Entry 7JRJ (electron microscopy, 3.03 A resolution); this record covers chains A and C of the 15 polymer chains in the assembly.

== Chain A ==
Molecule: Radial spoke protein 9
From: Chlamydomonas reinhardtii
Reference sequence: Q27YU5 (Q27YU5_CHLRE); residue numbers follow UniProt; this construct covers 1-269
Amino-acid sequence (269 residues; numbered 1 to 269; the number before each row is that of its first residue):
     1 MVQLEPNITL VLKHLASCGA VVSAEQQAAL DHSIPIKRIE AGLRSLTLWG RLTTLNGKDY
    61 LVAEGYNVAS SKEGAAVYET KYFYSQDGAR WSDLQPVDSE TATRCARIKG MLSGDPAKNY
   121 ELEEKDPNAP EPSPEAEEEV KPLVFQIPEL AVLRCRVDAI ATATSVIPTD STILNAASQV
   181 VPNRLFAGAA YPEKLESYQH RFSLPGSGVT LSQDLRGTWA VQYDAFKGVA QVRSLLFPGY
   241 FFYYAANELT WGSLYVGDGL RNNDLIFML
Disordered / not traced: 1, 126-141
Disulfides: Cys105-Cys155
What the authors report for this chain:
  - mutagenesis - Y244R, R261DEL: decreased stability

== Chain C ==
Molecule: Flagellar radial spoke protein 4
From: Chlamydomonas reinhardtii
Reference sequence: Q01656 (RSP4_CHLRE); residues 1-465 here = UniProt positions 1-465
Amino-acid sequence (466 residues; row label = number of the first residue in the row; numbering starts at 0):
     0 GMAAVDSVAQ ALAYLQVHSP QDGTSMYDHL VKLVSKVLED QPKNAVDLLE TSLLVKKSTF
    60 DPKESSPLVP IPVAPDATQT QAAVSIFGDP ELPINPATGE PVPADPPNEF EAENMLGAAA
   120 VLDCLGVGLG RELGVNIALA AKRIGEDPKL AVRSVRFFGK FLGLYSDYFV FEVAFKKEAA
   180 KEAAPAAPAP ERVEGEAASS SAPEVPVEEP GKGANKFTYL VCSSLGGPLT RLPDVTPAQV
   240 KASRRIKKLL TGRLTSHVST YPAFPGNEAN YLRALIARIS AATVVAPSDL FSLNDETGEL
   300 ERAEDWEPPA GREMAAPTAW VHVRPHLKSQ GRCEVHKREL PEDADEDEFY NEDELEEGPD
   360 LLAALEEDAQ LPGEQAAWTP IYSSASEAVK TQAGGLRSLV WPGAVCGGRG SEWTCVYVGW
   420 GVKNAPFVPL PPPPVAQEFA WGEVETQELE LKPAPPPPEE EAEADE
Disordered / not traced: 0-5, 58-69, 93-102, 176-208, 327-358, 452-465
Differences from the reference sequence: expression tag (0)
What the authors report for this chain:
  - mutagenesis - F170P, G251E: decreased stability

== How chain A and chain C interact ==
Pairs across the interface (55; chain A residue first):
  Ala16(A) - Leu128(C)
  Ser17(A) - Leu128(C)
  Ser17(A) - Leu132(C)
  Ser17(A) - Lys159(C)  hydrogen bond (backbone-side chain)
  Gly19(A) - Gly127(C)
  Val21(A) - Gly125(C)
  Val21(A) - Val126(C)  hydrophobic
  Val22(A) - Gly125(C)
  Ser23(A) - Asp122(C)
  Ser23(A) - Cys123(C)  hydrogen bond (side chain-backbone)
  Ser23(A) - Gly125(C)
  Ser23(A) - Ser382(C)
  Ala24(A) - Asp122(C)
  Glu25(A) - Ser382(C)
  Glu25(A) - Ser383(C)
  Glu25(A) - Ala384(C)  hydrogen bond (side chain-backbone)
  Arg51(A) - Gly125(C)
  Arg51(A) - Arg396(C)
  Thr54(A) - Arg396(C)
  Leu55(A) - Gln374(C)
  Leu55(A) - Thr378(C)
  Leu55(A) - Pro379(C)
  Asn56(A) - Tyr381(C)
  Gly57(A) - Pro379(C)
  Asp59(A) - Arg396(C)  salt bridge
  Asp87(A) - Ala384(C)
  Met111(A) - Leu398(C)  hydrophobic
  Ala220(A) - Leu163(C)
  Gln222(A) - Gly162(C)  hydrogen bond (side chain-backbone)
  Gln222(A) - Leu163(C)
  Gln222(A) - Tyr164(C)
  Gln222(A) - Ser165(C)
  Gln222(A) - Asp166(C)
  Ala225(A) - Pro74(C)
  Phe226(A) - Pro74(C)  hydrophobic
  Phe226(A) - Asp75(C)
  Phe226(A) - Ala76(C)  hydrophobic
  Phe226(A) - Thr79(C)
  Arg233(A) - Leu161(C)
  Arg233(A) - Gly162(C)  hydrogen bond (side chain-backbone)
  Arg233(A) - Asp166(C)  salt bridge
  Arg233(A) - Trp419(C)
  Leu235(A) - Leu163(C)  hydrophobic
  Leu235(A) - Leu248(C)  hydrophobic
  Leu235(A) - Trp419(C)  hydrophobic
  Asp264(A) - Lys246(C)  salt bridge
  Asp264(A) - Phe426(C)
  Phe267(A) - Lys246(C)
  Phe267(A) - Lys247(C)
  Phe267(A) - Phe426(C)  hydrophobic
  Phe267(A) - Pro428(C)  hydrophobic
  Met268(A) - Lys246(C)
  Met268(A) - Lys247(C)
  Met268(A) - Leu248(C)  hydrogen bond (backbone-backbone)
  Met268(A) - Val421(C)  hydrophobic
Also at the interface, not in a pair above, chain A (33 interface residues in all): Lys13, Cys18, Thr53, Val221, Lys227, Pro238, Phe241, Leu269
Also at the interface, not in a pair above, chain C (37 interface residues in all): Gly129, Glu131, Val417

== Overview ==
33 residues of chain A and 37 residues of chain C are in contact; the contacts include 6 hydrogen bonds and 3
salt bridges. Among the polar pairs are Asp59(A)-Arg396(C), Arg233(A)-Asp166(C) and Asp264(A)-Lys246(C). From
the paper: Y244R and R261DEL of chain A reduce stability; F170P and G251E of chain C reduce stability.
Here chain A is Radial spoke protein 9 and chain C is Flagellar radial spoke protein 4, both from
Chlamydomonas reinhardtii. Entry 7JRJ (Chlamydomonas reinhardtii radial spoke head and neck (recombinant)) was
determined by electron microscopy (same publication as 7JR9).
